Entry 8P0B (electron microscopy, 2.87 A resolution); this record covers chains A and R of the 5 polymer chains in the assembly.

# Chain A
Protein: Polymerase acidic protein
From: Thogotovirus thogotoense
UniProtKB: P27194 (PA_THOGV); numbering as in UniProt (aligned over 1-622)
Chain sequence (622 residues; each row starts with the number of its first residue):
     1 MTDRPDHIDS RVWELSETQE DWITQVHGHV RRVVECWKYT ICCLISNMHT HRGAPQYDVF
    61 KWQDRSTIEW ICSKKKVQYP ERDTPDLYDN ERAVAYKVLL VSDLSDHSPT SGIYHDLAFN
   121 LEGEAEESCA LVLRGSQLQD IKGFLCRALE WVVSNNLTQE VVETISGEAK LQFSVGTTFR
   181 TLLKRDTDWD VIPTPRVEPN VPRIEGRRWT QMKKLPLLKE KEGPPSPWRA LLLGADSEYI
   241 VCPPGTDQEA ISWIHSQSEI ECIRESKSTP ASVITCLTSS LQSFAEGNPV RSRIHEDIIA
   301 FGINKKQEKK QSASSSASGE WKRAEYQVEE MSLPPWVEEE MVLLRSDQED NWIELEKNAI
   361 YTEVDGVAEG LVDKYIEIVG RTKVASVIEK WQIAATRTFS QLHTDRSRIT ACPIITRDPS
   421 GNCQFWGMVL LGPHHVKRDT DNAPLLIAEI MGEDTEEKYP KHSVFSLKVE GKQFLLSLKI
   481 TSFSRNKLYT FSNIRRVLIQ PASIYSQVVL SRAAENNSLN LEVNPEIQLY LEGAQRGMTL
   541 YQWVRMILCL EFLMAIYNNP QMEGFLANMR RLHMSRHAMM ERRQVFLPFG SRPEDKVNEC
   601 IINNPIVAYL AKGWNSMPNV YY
Unresolved in the structure: 1-2, 51-52

# Chain R
Molecule: 3'RNA
Sequence (32 nucleotides; each row starts with the number of its first residue):
     1 AGAGAAAUCA AGGCCCCCGG CCUGUUUUUG CU
Unresolved in the structure: 1-26

# How chain A and chain R interact
Residue-residue contacts (32; chain A residue first):
  Thr246(A) - U29(R)  base contact
  Thr246(A) - G30(R)  base contact
  Asp247(A) - U29(R)  hydrogen bond to the sugar
  Asp247(A) - G30(R)  sugar contact
  Gln248(A) - U28(R)  base contact
  Gln248(A) - U29(R)  hydrogen bond to the base
  Phe284(A) - U29(R)  sugar contact
  Gly287(A) - U28(R)  base contact
  Pro289(A) - U27(R)  base contact
  Val290(A) - U27(R)  base contact
  Asp350(A) - U32(R)  base contact
  Asn351(A) - U32(R)  base contact
  Trp352(A) - U32(R)  stacking on the base
  Ile353(A) - U32(R)  sugar contact
  Glu389(A) - C31(R)  hydrogen bond to the sugar
  Glu389(A) - U32(R)  phosphate contact
  Gln392(A) - C31(R)  base contact
  Ile393(A) - C31(R)  base contact
  Thr396(A) - C31(R)  hydrogen bond to the base
  Arg397(A) - U29(R)  hydrogen bond to the phosphate
  Arg397(A) - G30(R)  phosphate contact
  Thr404(A) - U27(R)  phosphate contact
  Arg406(A) - U27(R)  salt bridge to the phosphate
  Thr416(A) - U32(R)  hydrogen bond to the base
  Arg417(A) - G30(R)  hydrogen bond to the base
  Arg417(A) - U32(R)  hydrogen bond to the base
  Asp418(A) - U32(R)  base contact
  Pro419(A) - U32(R)  base contact
  Gln424(A) - U32(R)  hydrogen bond to the base
  Ser492(A) - C31(R)  base contact
  Arg495(A) - C31(R)  hydrogen bond to the base
  Arg495(A) - U32(R)  phosphate contact
Other interface residues (no listed pair), chain A (28 interface residues in all): Asn288, Glu354, Ile415

# Overview
28 residues of chain A face 6 of chain R across their interface; the contacts include 10 hydrogen bonds, 1
salt bridge and 1 aromatic stacking contact. Polar pairs include Gln248(A)-U29(R), Thr396(A)-C31(R) and
Thr416(A)-U32(R).
Chain A is Polymerase acidic protein (Thogotovirus thogotoense) and chain R is 3'RNA; the structure, Thogoto
virus polymerase in Mode B conformation and bound to 32-mer loop promoter RNA, was determined by electron
microscopy.
